PDB entry 6EE8 | electron microscopy, 3.92 A resolution | chains C and D of the 10 polymer chains in the assembly

== Chain C ==
Protein: DNA-directed RNA polymerase subunit beta
Source organism: Mycobacterium tuberculosis
Notes: EC 2.7.7.6
Reference sequence: V9Z879 (V9Z879_MYCTX); residues 7-1140 here correspond to UniProt positions 1-1134 (UniProt number = residue number - 6)
Sequence (1134 residues; each row starts with the number of its first residue):
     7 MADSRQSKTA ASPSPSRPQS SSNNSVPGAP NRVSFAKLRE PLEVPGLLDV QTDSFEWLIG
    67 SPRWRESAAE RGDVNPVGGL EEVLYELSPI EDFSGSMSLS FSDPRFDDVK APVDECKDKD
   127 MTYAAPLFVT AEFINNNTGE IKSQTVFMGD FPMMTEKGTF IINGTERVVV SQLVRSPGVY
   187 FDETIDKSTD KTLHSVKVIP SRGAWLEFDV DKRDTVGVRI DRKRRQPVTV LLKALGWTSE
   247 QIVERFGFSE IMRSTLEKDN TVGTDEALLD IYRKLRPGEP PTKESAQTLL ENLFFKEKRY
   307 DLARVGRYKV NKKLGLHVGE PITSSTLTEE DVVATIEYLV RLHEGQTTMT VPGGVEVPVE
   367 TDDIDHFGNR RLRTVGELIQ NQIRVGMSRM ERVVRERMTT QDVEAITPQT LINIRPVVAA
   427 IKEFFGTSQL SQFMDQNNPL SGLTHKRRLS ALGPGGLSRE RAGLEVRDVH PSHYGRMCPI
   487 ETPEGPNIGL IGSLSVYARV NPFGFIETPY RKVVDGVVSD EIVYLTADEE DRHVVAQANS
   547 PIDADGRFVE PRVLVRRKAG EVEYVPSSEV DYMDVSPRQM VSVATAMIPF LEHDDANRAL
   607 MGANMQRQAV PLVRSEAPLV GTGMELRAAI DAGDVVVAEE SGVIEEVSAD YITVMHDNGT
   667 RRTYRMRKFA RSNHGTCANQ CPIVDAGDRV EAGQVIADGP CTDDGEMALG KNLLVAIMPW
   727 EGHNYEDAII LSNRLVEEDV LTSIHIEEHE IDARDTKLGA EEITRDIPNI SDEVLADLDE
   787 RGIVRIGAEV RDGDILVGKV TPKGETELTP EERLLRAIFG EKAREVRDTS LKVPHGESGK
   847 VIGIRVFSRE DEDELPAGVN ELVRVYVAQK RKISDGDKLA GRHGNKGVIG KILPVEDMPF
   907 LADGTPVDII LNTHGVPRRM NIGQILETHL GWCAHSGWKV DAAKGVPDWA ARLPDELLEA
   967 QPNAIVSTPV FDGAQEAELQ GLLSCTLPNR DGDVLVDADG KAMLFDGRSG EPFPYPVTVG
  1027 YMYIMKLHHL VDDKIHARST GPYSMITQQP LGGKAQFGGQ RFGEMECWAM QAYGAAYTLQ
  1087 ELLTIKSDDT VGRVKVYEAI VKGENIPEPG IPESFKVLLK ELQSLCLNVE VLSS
Unresolved in the structure: 7-29

== Chain D ==
Protein: DNA-directed RNA polymerase subunit beta'
Source organism: Mycobacterium tuberculosis
Notes: EC 2.7.7.6
Reference sequence: A5U053 (RPOC_MYCTA); numbering as in UniProt (aligned over 1-1316)
Sequence (1326 residues; each row starts with the number of its first residue; numbers below 1 keep their minus sign (Gly-1 is residue -1)):
    -1 GAMLDVNFFD ELRIGLATAE DIRQWSYGEV KKPETINYRT LKPEKDGLFC EKIFGPTRDW
    59 ECYCGKYKRV RFKGIICERC GVEVTRAKVR RERMGHIELA APVTHIWYFK GVPSRLGYLL
   119 DLAPKDLEKI IYFAAYVITS VDEEMRHNEL STLEAEMAVE RKAVEDQRDG ELEARAQKLE
   179 ADLAELEAEG AKADARRKVR DGGEREMRQI RDRAQRELDR LEDIWSTFTK LAPKQLIVDE
   239 NLYRELVDRY GEYFTGAMGA ESIQKLIENF DIDAEAESLR DVIRNGKGQK KLRALKRLKV
   299 VAAFQQSGNS PMGMVLDAVP VIPPELRPMV QLDGGRFATS DLNDLYRRVI NRNNRLKRLI
   359 DLGAPEIIVN NEKRMLQESV DALFDNGRRG RPVTGPGNRP LKSLSDLLKG KQGRFRQNLL
   419 GKRVDYSGRS VIVVGPQLKL HQCGLPKLMA LELFKPFVMK RLVDLNHAQN IKSAKRMVER
   479 QRPQVWDVLE EVIAEHPVLL NRAPTLHRLG IQAFEPMLVE GKAIQLHPLV CEAFNADFDG
   539 DQMAVHLPLS AEAQAEARIL MLSSNNILSP ASGRPLAMPR LDMVTGLYYL TTEVPGDTGE
   599 YQPASGDHPE TGVYSSPAEA IMAADRGVLS VRAKIKVRLT QLRPPVEIEA ELFGHSGWQP
   659 GDAWMAETTL GRVMFNELLP LGYPFVNKQM HKKVQAAIIN DLAERYPMIV VAQTVDKLKD
   719 AGFYWATRSG VTVSMADVLV PPRKKEILDH YEERADKVEK QFQRGALNHD ERNEALVEIW
   779 KEATDEVGQA LREHYPDDNP IITIVDSGAT GNFTQTRTLA GMKGLVTNPK GEFIPRPVKS
   839 SFREGLTVLE YFINTHGARK GLADTALRTA DSGYLTRRLV DVSQDVIVRE HDCQTERGIV
   899 VELAERAPDG TLIRDPYIET SAYARTLGTD AVDEAGNVIV ERGQDLGDPE IDALLAAGIT
   959 QVKVRSVLTC ATSTGVCATC YGRSMATGKL VDIGEAVGIV AAQSIGEPGT QLTMRTFHQG
  1019 GVGEDITGGL PRVQELFEAR VPRGKAPIAD VTGRVRLEDG ERFYKITIVP DDGGEEVVYD
  1079 KISKRQRLRV FKHEDGSERV LSDGDHVEVG QQLMEGSADP HEVLRVQGPR EVQIHLVREV
  1139 QEVYRAQGVS IHDKHIEVIV RQMLRRVTII DSGSTEFLPG SLIDRAEFEA ENRRVVAEGG
  1199 EPAAGRPVLM GITKASLATD SWLSAASFQE TTRVLTDAAI NCRSDKLNGL KENVIIGKLI
  1259 PAGTGINRYR NIAVQPTEEA RAAAYTIPSY EDQYYSPDFG AATGAAVPLD DYGYSDYRHH
  1319 HHHHHH
Unresolved in the structure: 1013-1024, 1091-1096, 1283-1324
Construct notes: expression tag (-1 to 0, 1317-1324)
Curated features (UniProtKB/Swiss-Prot):
  - binding site (Zn(2+)): Cys60, Cys62, Cys75, Cys78, Cys891, Cys968, Cys975, Cys978
  - binding site (Mg(2+)): Asp535, Asp537, Asp539
Bound ions: Zn2+ site 1: Cys60, Cys62, Cys78; Mg2+: Asp535, Asp537, Asp539; Zn2+ site 2: Cys891, Cys968, Cys975, Cys978
From the paper describing this entry:
  - conformationally variable residues (domain motion): Lys409

== How chain C and chain D interact ==
Pairs across the interface - 291 pairs, chain C then chain D:
  Leu470(C) - Ala861(D)  hydrophobic
  Arg473(C) - Arg857(D)
  Val475(C) - His854(D)  hydrogen bond (backbone-side chain)
  Val475(C) - Arg857(D)
  Pro477(C) - Phe850(D)  hydrophobic
  Tyr480(C) - Val846(D)
  Tyr480(C) - Phe850(D)  hydrophobic
  Pro485(C) - Phe850(D)  hydrophobic
  Pro485(C) - Arg857(D)  hydrogen bond (backbone-side chain)
  Ile486(C) - Tyr849(D)  hydrophobic
  Ile486(C) - Thr853(D)
  Ile486(C) - Arg857(D)  hydrogen bond (backbone-side chain)
  Thr488(C) - Arg857(D)
  Ile494(C) - Arg857(D)
  Ile494(C) - Leu860(D)  hydrophobic
  Gln543(C) - Leu847(D)
  Val568(C) - Arg834(D)
  Val568(C) - Leu847(D)  hydrophobic
  Tyr570(C) - Arg834(D)
  Tyr570(C) - Lys837(D)  hydrogen bond
  Met586(C) - Val846(D)  hydrophobic
  Met586(C) - Phe850(D)  hydrophobic
  Leu597(C) - Tyr849(D)
  Glu598(C) - Gly843(D)
  Glu598(C) - Leu844(D)  hydrogen bond (backbone-backbone)
  His599(C) - Phe840(D)  hydrogen bond (side chain-backbone)
  His599(C) - Arg841(D)  hydrogen bond (side chain-backbone)
  His599(C) - Glu842(D)
  His599(C) - Gly843(D)
  Asp600(C) - Tyr849(D)
  Asp601(C) - Phe840(D)
  Asp601(C) - Asn852(D)  hydrogen bond
  Ala602(C) - Tyr849(D)
  Ala602(C) - Ala856(D)  hydrophobic
  Asn603(C) - Ala856(D)
  Asn603(C) - Leu860(D)
  Ala605(C) - Tyr849(D)
  Pro725(C) - Ala724(D)
  Pro725(C) - Thr725(D)
  Pro725(C) - Val729(D)
  Glu727(C) - Pro434(D)
  Glu727(C) - Phe721(D)
  Glu727(C) - Thr725(D)
  Glu727(C) - Arg726(D)  salt bridge
  Gly728(C) - Val432(D)
  Gly728(C) - Pro434(D)
  Gly728(C) - Phe721(D)
  His729(C) - Val432(D)
  His729(C) - Pro434(D)
  Asn730(C) - Asp580(D)
  Tyr731(C) - Pro526(D)
  Tyr731(C) - Phe536(D)
  Tyr731(C) - Arg578(D)
  Tyr731(C) - Asp580(D)
  Glu732(C) - Asp535(D)
  Glu732(C) - Phe536(D)
  Glu732(C) - Leu579(D)
  Arg760(C) - Asp331(D)  hydrogen bond (side chain-backbone)
  Arg760(C) - Gly332(D)
  Asp798(C) - Arg478(D)
  Glu813(C) - Glu59(D)
  Glu813(C) - Lys66(D)
  Glu813(C) - Arg67(D)  salt bridge
  His841(C) - Leu446(D)
  Asp881(C) - Gly519(D)
  Gly882(C) - Val429(D)
  Lys884(C) - Asp537(D)
  Lys892(C) - Asp537(D)
  Gly893(C) - Phe536(D)
  Val894(C) - Val429(D)  hydrophobic
  Val894(C) - Ile430(D)
  Val894(C) - Val431(D)  hydrophobic
  Val894(C) - Phe536(D)  hydrogen bond (backbone-backbone)
  Val894(C) - Gly538(D)
  Ile895(C) - Val431(D)
  Asn918(C) - Asp580(D)
  Thr919(C) - Val729(D)  hydrogen bond (side chain-backbone)
  Thr919(C) - Thr730(D)
  Thr919(C) - Val731(D)
  His920(C) - Leu579(D)
  His920(C) - Asp580(D)  salt bridge
  His920(C) - Thr583(D)
  His920(C) - Ile802(D)
  Pro923(C) - Leu817(D)
  Arg924(C) - Thr808(D)
  Arg924(C) - Gln813(D)
  Met926(C) - Gln813(D)
  Met926(C) - Thr816(D)
  Met926(C) - Leu817(D)
  Met926(C) - Phe840(D)  hydrophobic
  Ile928(C) - Leu817(D)  hydrophobic
  Ile928(C) - Arg841(D)
  Ile931(C) - Val731(D)
  His935(C) - Ser732(D)
  His935(C) - Met733(D)
  Glu982(C) - Met733(D)
  Glu982(C) - Arg841(D)  salt bridge
  Gln986(C) - Met733(D)
  Asp1005(C) - Ser732(D)
  Asp1005(C) - Ala734(D)
  Lys1007(C) - Thr730(D)
  Lys1007(C) - Asp735(D)  salt bridge
  Asp1012(C) - Arg726(D)  salt bridge
  Ser1015(C) - Arg726(D)
  Pro1020(C) - Arg726(D)
  Tyr1021(C) - Tyr587(D)  hydrogen bond
  Tyr1021(C) - Arg630(D)  hydrogen bond
  Tyr1021(C) - Arg726(D)
  Tyr1021(C) - Ser727(D)
  Tyr1021(C) - Gly728(D)
  Pro1022(C) - Thr730(D)
  Val1023(C) - Thr730(D)
  Thr1024(C) - Thr730(D)
  Thr1024(C) - Val731(D)  hydrogen bond (side chain-backbone)
  Thr1024(C) - Ser732(D)
  Val1037(C) - Lys520(D)
  Asp1038(C) - Lys520(D)  salt bridge
  Lys1040(C) - Gln540(D)
  Ile1041(C) - Arg427(D)
  Ile1041(C) - Lys520(D)
  His1042(C) - Gly426(D)
  His1042(C) - Arg427(D)  hydrogen bond (backbone-backbone)
  Ala1043(C) - Ser425(D)
  Ala1043(C) - Gly426(D)
  Ala1043(C) - Met447(D)  hydrophobic
  Ala1043(C) - Leu451(D)  hydrophobic
  Arg1044(C) - Asp423(D)  salt bridge
  Arg1044(C) - Tyr424(D)  hydrogen bond (backbone-backbone)
  Arg1044(C) - Ser425(D)  hydrogen bond (backbone-backbone)
  Ser1045(C) - Asp423(D)
  Ser1045(C) - Tyr424(D)
  Ser1045(C) - Glu450(D)  hydrogen bond
  Ser1045(C) - Lys453(D)  hydrogen bond
  Thr1046(C) - Tyr424(D)
  Tyr1049(C) - Asp423(D)  hydrogen bond
  Met1051(C) - Val328(D)  hydrophobic
  Gln1054(C) - Arg89(D)
  Gln1055(C) - Gln415(D)
  Gln1055(C) - Lys420(D)
  Pro1056(C) - Arg421(D)
  Pro1056(C) - Asp423(D)
  Gly1058(C) - Arg421(D)
  Gly1065(C) - Val422(D)
  Gln1066(C) - Lys420(D)
  Gln1066(C) - Arg421(D)
  Gln1066(C) - Val422(D)  hydrogen bond (backbone-backbone)
  Gln1066(C) - Ser425(D)  hydrogen bond
  Gln1066(C) - Gly426(D)
  Gln1066(C) - Arg427(D)
  Arg1067(C) - Leu418(D)
  Arg1067(C) - Gly419(D)
  Arg1067(C) - Lys420(D)
  Arg1067(C) - Arg421(D)
  Phe1068(C) - Gly419(D)
  Phe1068(C) - Lys420(D)  hydrogen bond (backbone-backbone)
  Phe1068(C) - His544(D)
  Gly1069(C) - Leu418(D)
  Glu1070(C) - Leu417(D)
  Glu1070(C) - Leu418(D)  hydrogen bond (backbone-backbone)
  Glu1070(C) - Arg875(D)  salt bridge
  Met1071(C) - Pro502(D)  hydrophobic
  Met1071(C) - Thr503(D)
  Glu1072(C) - Asn499(D)
  Glu1072(C) - Thr503(D)  hydrogen bond
  Glu1072(C) - Ile509(D)
  Trp1074(C) - Thr874(D)
  Trp1074(C) - Arg875(D)
  Trp1074(C) - Val878(D)
  Trp1074(C) - Ile997(D)
  Trp1074(C) - Gln1001(D)
  Ala1075(C) - Thr503(D)
  Ala1075(C) - His505(D)
  Ala1075(C) - Arg506(D)
  Ala1075(C) - Ile509(D)  hydrophobic
  Ala1075(C) - Gln1001(D)
  Gln1077(C) - Ala994(D)
  Gln1077(C) - Ile997(D)
  Gln1077(C) - Leu1248(D)
  Gln1077(C) - Val1252(D)
  Gln1077(C) - Ile1258(D)
  Ala1078(C) - Arg506(D)
  Tyr1079(C) - Arg506(D)  hydrogen bond (side chain-backbone)
  Tyr1079(C) - Leu507(D)
  Tyr1079(C) - Ile509(D)  hydrogen bond (side chain-backbone)
  Tyr1079(C) - Leu558(D)
  Tyr1079(C) - Met559(D)  hydrophobic
  Tyr1079(C) - Asn564(D)
  Gly1080(C) - Ala1260(D)
  Gly1080(C) - Gly1261(D)
  Gly1080(C) - Thr1262(D)  hydrogen bond (backbone-backbone)
  Ala1081(C) - Glu554(D)
  Ala1081(C) - Leu558(D)
  Ala1081(C) - Thr1262(D)
  Ala1082(C) - Glu554(D)  hydrogen bond (backbone-side chain)
  Ala1082(C) - Leu1257(D)  hydrophobic
  Ala1082(C) - Ile1258(D)  hydrophobic
  Ala1082(C) - Ala1260(D)
  Ala1082(C) - Thr1262(D)  hydrogen bond (backbone-side chain)
  Tyr1083(C) - Glu550(D)
  Tyr1083(C) - Glu554(D)  hydrogen bond (backbone-side chain)
  Tyr1083(C) - Leu1257(D)
  Tyr1083(C) - Thr1262(D)
  Tyr1083(C) - Arg1268(D)
  Thr1084(C) - Ala551(D)
  Thr1084(C) - Glu554(D)  hydrogen bond
  Gln1086(C) - Gly1255(D)
  Gln1086(C) - Leu1257(D)
  Glu1087(C) - Leu547(D)
  Glu1087(C) - Ser548(D)  hydrogen bond
  Leu1088(C) - Val422(D)
  Leu1089(C) - Lys420(D)  hydrogen bond (backbone-side chain)
  Leu1089(C) - Val1252(D)  hydrophobic
  Thr1090(C) - Gly1255(D)
  Lys1092(C) - Val422(D)
  Lys1092(C) - Asp423(D)  hydrogen bond (backbone-backbone)
  Lys1092(C) - Leu545(D)  hydrogen bond (side chain-backbone)
  Lys1092(C) - Pro546(D)
  Lys1092(C) - Leu547(D)
  Ser1093(C) - Lys420(D)
  Ser1093(C) - Arg421(D)  hydrogen bond (side chain-backbone)
  Ser1093(C) - Val422(D)
  Asp1094(C) - Lys420(D)  salt bridge
  Tyr1103(C) - Tyr424(D)
  Tyr1103(C) - Pro454(D)  hydrophobic
  Ile1106(C) - Pro454(D)  hydrophobic
  Ile1106(C) - Phe455(D)  hydrophobic
  Ile1106(C) - Lys458(D)
  Val1107(C) - Lys458(D)
  Val1107(C) - Ile469(D)  hydrophobic
  Gly1109(C) - Lys458(D)
  Ile1112(C) - Leu547(D)
  Ile1112(C) - Ser548(D)
  Glu1114(C) - Asn5(D)  hydrogen bond
  Ile1117(C) - Asp3(D)
  Ile1117(C) - Phe7(D)  hydrophobic
  Pro1118(C) - Ile1254(D)
  Glu1119(C) - Arg89(D)  salt bridge
  Ser1120(C) - Asn416(D)  hydrogen bond
  Phe1121(C) - Ile1254(D)  hydrophobic
  Val1123(C) - Leu324(D)  hydrophobic
  Val1123(C) - Arg412(D)
  Leu1124(C) - Arg412(D)
  Leu1124(C) - Phe413(D)  hydrophobic
  Lys1126(C) - Arg89(D)
  Lys1126(C) - Glu90(D)  hydrogen bond (side chain-backbone)
  Lys1126(C) - Leu324(D)
  Glu1127(C) - Ile320(D)
  Glu1127(C) - Leu402(D)
  Glu1127(C) - Leu405(D)
  Glu1127(C) - Leu406(D)
  Glu1127(C) - Arg412(D)  salt bridge
  Leu1128(C) - Leu406(D)  hydrophobic
  Leu1128(C) - Leu1233(D)  hydrophobic
  Gln1129(C) - Trp23(D)
  Gln1129(C) - Met92(D)
  Ser1130(C) - Pro318(D)
  Ser1130(C) - Ile320(D)
  Ser1130(C) - Tyr344(D)
  Ser1130(C) - Leu402(D)
  Leu1131(C) - His103(D)
  Leu1131(C) - Trp105(D)  hydrophobic
  Leu1131(C) - Phe382(D)  hydrophobic
  Leu1131(C) - Leu402(D)  hydrophobic
  Cys1132(C) - Ala15(D)  hydrogen bond (backbone-backbone)
  Cys1132(C) - Leu314(D)  hydrophobic
  Cys1132(C) - Pro318(D)
  Cys1132(C) - Phe382(D)  hydrophobic
  Leu1133(C) - Gly13(D)
  Leu1133(C) - Trp23(D)
  Leu1133(C) - Ala1237(D)  hydrophobic
  Asn1134(C) - Arg11(D)
  Asn1134(C) - Ile12(D)
  Asn1134(C) - Gly13(D)  hydrogen bond (backbone-backbone)
  Asn1134(C) - Leu14(D)
  Asn1134(C) - Ala15(D)
  Asn1134(C) - Asp19(D)
  Asn1134(C) - Trp23(D)
  Val1135(C) - Arg11(D)
  Glu1136(C) - Gly-1(D)
  Glu1136(C) - Leu10(D)
  Glu1136(C) - Arg11(D)  hydrogen bond (backbone-backbone)
  Val1137(C) - Gly-1(D)
  Val1137(C) - Ala0(D)
  Val1137(C) - Phe7(D)  hydrophobic
  Val1137(C) - Glu9(D)
  Leu1138(C) - Gly-1(D)
  Leu1138(C) - Asp8(D)  hydrogen bond (backbone-backbone)
  Leu1138(C) - Glu9(D)  hydrogen bond (backbone-backbone)
  Leu1138(C) - Arg11(D)
  Ser1139(C) - Phe6(D)  hydrogen bond (side chain-backbone)
  Ser1139(C) - Asp8(D)
Also at the interface, not in a pair above, chain C (155 interface residues in all): Asp474, His476, Cys484, Glu487, Gly495, Asn545, Arg562, Ile723, Met724, Trp726, Asp733, Ala734, Asp800, Thr812, Leu814, Gly896, Leu932, Phe977, Leu985, Leu989, Gly1059, Met1076, Leu1085, Val1097, Arg1099, Val1102, Lys1108, Lys1122
Also at the interface, not in a pair above, chain D (173 interface residues in all): Arg56, Lys86, Tyr106, Val319, Pro321, Ser428, Met457, Gln510, Glu518, Ala521, Cys529, Ala534, Ala542, Glu750, Pro827, Thr845, Lys858, Glu993, Val998, Ile1253, Gly1263

== Summary ==
155 residues of chain C and 173 residues of chain D are in contact; the contacts include 46 hydrogen bonds and
12 salt bridges. Polar contacts include Glu727(C)-Arg726(D), Glu813(C)-Arg67(D) and His920(C)-Asp580(D).
UniProt lists 8 Zn2+-binding residues and 3 Mg2+-binding residues on chain D. From the paper: conformational
variability at Lys409(D).
Chain C is DNA-directed RNA polymerase subunit beta and chain D is DNA-directed RNA polymerase subunit beta',
both from Mycobacterium tuberculosis; the structure, Mycobacterium tuberculosis RNAP promoter unwinding
intermediate complex with RbpA/CarD and AP3 promoter, was determined by electron microscopy, deposited
together with 6EDT, 6EEC and 6M7J.
